5SBE - chains B and C of the 6 polymer chains in the assembly; structure by X-ray diffraction, 2.75 A resolution.

# Chain B
Protein: Tubulin beta-2B chain
Organism: Bos taurus
Reference sequence: Q6B856 (TBB2B_BOVIN); the author numbering skips numbers that UniProt does not, so the offset changes along the chain: 1-42 = UniProt 1-42; 45-360 = UniProt 43-358; 369-455 = UniProt 359-445
Chain sequence (445 residues; each row starts with the number of its first residue; note: 10 numbers in that range are skipped by the numbering (no residue carries them; nothing is unmodelled there)):
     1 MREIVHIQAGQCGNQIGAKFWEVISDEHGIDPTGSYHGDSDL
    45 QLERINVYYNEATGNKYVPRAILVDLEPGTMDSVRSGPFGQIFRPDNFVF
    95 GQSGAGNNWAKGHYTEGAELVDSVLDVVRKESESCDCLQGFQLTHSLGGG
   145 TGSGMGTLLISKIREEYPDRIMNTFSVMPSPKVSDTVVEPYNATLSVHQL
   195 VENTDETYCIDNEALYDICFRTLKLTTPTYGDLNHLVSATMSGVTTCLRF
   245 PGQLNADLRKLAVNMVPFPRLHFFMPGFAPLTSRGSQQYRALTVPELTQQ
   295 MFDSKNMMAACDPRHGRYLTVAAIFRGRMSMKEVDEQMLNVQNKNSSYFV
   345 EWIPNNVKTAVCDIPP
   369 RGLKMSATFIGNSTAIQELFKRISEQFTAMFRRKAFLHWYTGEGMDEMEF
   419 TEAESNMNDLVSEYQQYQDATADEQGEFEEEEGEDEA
Disordered / not traced: 1, 278-281, 438-455
Curated features (UniProtKB/Swiss-Prot):
  - motif: Met1 to Ile4 (MREI motif)
  - binding site (GTP): Gln11, Glu71, Ser140, Gly144, Thr145, Gly146, Asn206, Asn228
  - binding site (Mg(2+)): Glu71
  - modified residue: Ser40 (Phosphoserine), Thr57 (Phosphothreonine), Lys60 (N6-acetyllysine), Ser174 (Phosphoserine), Thr287 (Phosphothreonine), Thr292 (Phosphothreonine), Arg320 (Omega-N-methylarginine), Glu448 (5-glutamyl polyglutamate)
  - cross-link (Glycyl lysine isopeptide (Lys-Gly)): Lys60 (interchain with G-Cter in ubiquitin), Lys326 (interchain with G-Cter in ubiquitin)
Bound ions: Mg2+: Gln11 (together with GDP); Ca2+ near Glu113 (its only coordinating residue here)
Residues lining bound ligands: GDP (guanosine-5'-diphosphate): Gly10, Gln11, Cys12, Gln15, Ile16, Ala99, Asn101, Ser140, Gly142, Gly143, Gly144, Thr145, Gly146, Ser147, Val171, Pro173, Val177, Asp179, Glu183, Asn206, Leu209, Tyr224, Leu227, Asn228
What the authors report for this chain:
  - binding site for the ligand 5L5: Asn102, Lys105, Val181

# Chain C
Protein: Tubulin alpha-1B chain
Organism: Bos taurus
Reference sequence: P81947 (TBA1B_BOVIN); residue numbers follow UniProt; this construct covers 1-451
Chain sequence (451 residues; numbered 1 to 451; the number before each row is that of its first residue):
     1 MRECISIHVGQAGVQIGNACWELYCLEHGIQPDGQMPSDKTIGGGDDSFN
    51 TFFSETGAGKHVPRAVFVDLEPTVIDEVRTGTYRQLFHPEQLITGKEDAA
   101 NNYARGHYTIGKEIIDLVLDRIRKLADQCTGLQGFLVFHSFGGGTGSGFT
   151 SLLMERLSVDYGKKSKLEFSIYPAPQVSTAVVEPYNSILTTHTTLEHSDC
   201 AFMVDNEAIYDICRRNLDIERPTYTNLNRLISQIVSSITASLRFDGALNV
   251 DLTEFQTNLVPYPRIHFPLATYAPVISAEKAYHEQLSVAEITNACFEPAN
   301 QMVKCDPRHGKYMACCLLYRGDVVPKDVNAAIATIKTKRSIQFVDWCPTG
   351 FKVGINYQPPTVVPGGDLAKVQRAVCMLSNTTAIAEAWARLDHKFDLMYA
   401 KRAFVHWYVGEGMEEGEFSEAREDMAALEKDYEEVGVDSVEGEGEEEGEE
   451 Y
Disordered / not traced: 441-451
Bound ions: Ca2+: Asp39, Thr41, Gly44, Glu55
Residues lining bound ligands: GTP (guanosine-5'-triphosphate): Gly10, Gln11, Ala12, Gln15, Ile16, Asp69, Asp98, Ala99, Ala100, Asn101, Ser140, Gly142, Gly143, Gly144, Thr145, Gly146, Ile171, Pro173, Val177, Ser178, Thr179, Glu183, Asn206, Tyr224, Leu227, Asn228, Ile231

# How chain B and chain C interact
Contacting residue pairs (35; chain B residue first):
  Gln96(B) with Met1(C)
  Ser97(B) with Arg2(C)
  Asn101(B) with Glu254(C), hydrogen bond
  Asp179(B) with Lys352(C), hydrogen bond (backbone-side chain)
  Thr180(B) with Glu254(C); Asn258(C)
  Val181(B) with Asn258(C), hydrogen bond (backbone-side chain); Pro348(C), hydrophobic
  Thr221(B) with Lys326(C)
  Ala397(B) with Trp346(C)
  Met398(B) with Trp346(C)
  Arg400(B) with Asp345(C), salt bridge; Ser439(C), hydrogen bond
  Arg401(B) with Tyr262(C), hydrogen bond (backbone-side chain); Asp345(C), salt bridge; Trp346(C); Glu434(C), hydrogen bond (side chain-backbone); Val437(C), hydrogen bond (side chain-backbone); Asp438(C); Ser439(C), hydrogen bond
  Lys402(B) with Tyr262(C)
  Ala403(B) with Tyr262(C); Trp346(C), hydrophobic
  Phe404(B) with Thr257(C); Asn258(C); Val260(C); Pro261(C), hydrogen bond (backbone-backbone); Trp346(C), hydrophobic
  His406(B) with Val260(C), hydrogen bond (side chain-backbone); Pro261(C); Tyr262(C); Pro263(C)
  Trp407(B) with Gln256(C); Thr257(C), hydrogen bond (side chain-backbone); Val260(C), hydrogen bond (side chain-backbone)
Interface residues without a listed pair, chain B (19 interface residues in all): Gly100, Val182, Leu405
Interface residues without a listed pair, chain C (22 interface residues in all): Pro325, Asn329, Val435

# Overview
19 residues of chain B and 22 residues of chain C are in contact, with 12 hydrogen bonds and 2 salt bridges.
Among the polar pairs are Arg400(B)-Asp345(C), Arg401(B)-Asp345(C) and Asn101(B)-Glu254(C). Ligands of chain
B: GDP. Bound to chain C: GTP. The paper reports a binding site for the ligand 5L5 at Asn102(B), Lys105(B) and
Val181(B).
Chain B is Tubulin beta-2B chain and chain C is Tubulin alpha-1B chain, both from Bos taurus; the structure,
Tubulin-maytansinoid-5c-complex, was determined by X-ray diffraction together with 5SB8, 5SB9, 5SBA, 5SBB,
5SBC and 5SBD from the same study.
